8U8U - chains A and E of the 6 polymer chains in the assembly; structure by electron microscopy, 2.90 A resolution.

[Chain A]
Molecule: Transcription elongation factor, mitochondrial
From: Homo sapiens
UniProtKB: Q96QE5 (TEFM_HUMAN); residues 146-360 here = UniProt positions 146-360
Amino-acid sequence (232 residues; row label = number of the first residue in the row):
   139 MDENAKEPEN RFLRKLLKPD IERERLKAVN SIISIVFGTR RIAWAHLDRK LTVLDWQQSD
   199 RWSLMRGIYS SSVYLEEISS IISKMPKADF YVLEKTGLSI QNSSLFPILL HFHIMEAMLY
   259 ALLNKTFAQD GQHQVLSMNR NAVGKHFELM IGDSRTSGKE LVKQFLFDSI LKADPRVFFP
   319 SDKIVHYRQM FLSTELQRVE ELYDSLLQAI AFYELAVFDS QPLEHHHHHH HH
Not modelled in the structure: 139-145, 358-370
Construct notes: initiating methionine (139); expression tag (140-145, 361-370)
Curated features (UniProtKB/Swiss-Prot):
  - natural variant: Pro157 (P157A: In COXPD58), Ile159 (I159K: In COXPD58), Glu162 to Arg163 (deletion: In COXPD58), Lys188 (K188R: In COXPD58; uncertain significance)

[Chain E]
Molecule: DNA-directed RNA polymerase, mitochondrial
From: Homo sapiens
UniProtKB: O00411 (RPOM_HUMAN); residue numbers follow UniProt; this construct covers 120-1230
Amino-acid sequence (1119 residues; row label = number of the first residue in the row):
   112 MGHHHHHHGR WAKILEKDKR TQQMRMQRLK AKLQMPFQSG EFKALTRRLQ VEPRLLSKQM
   172 AGCLEDCTRQ APESPWEEQL ARLLQEAPGK LSLDVEQAPS GQHSQAQLSG QQQRLLAFFK
   232 CCLLTDQLPL AHHLLVVHHG QRQKRKLLTL DMYNAVMLGW ARQGAFKELV YVLFMVKDAG
   292 LTPDLLSYAA ALQCMGRQDQ DAGTIERCLE QMSQEGLKLQ ALFTAVLLSE EDRATVLKAV
   352 HKVKPTFSLP PQLPPPVNTS KLLRDVYAKD GRVSYPKLHL PLKTLQCLFE KQLHMELASR
   412 VCVVSVEKPT LPSKEVKHAR KTLKTLRDQW EKALCRALRE TKNRLEREVY EGRFSLYPFL
   472 CLLDEREVVR MLLQVLQALP AQGESFTTLA RELSARTFSR HVVQRQRVSG QVQALQNHYR
   532 KYLCLLASDA EVPEPCLPRQ YWEALGAPEA LREQPWPLPV QMELGKLLAE MLVQATQMPC
   592 SLDKPHRSSR LVPVLYHVYS FRNVQQIGIL KPHPAYVQLL EKAAEPTLTF EAVDVPMLCP
   652 PLPWTSPHSG AFLLSPTKLM RTVEGATQHQ ELLETCPPTA LHGALDALTQ LGNCAWRVNG
   712 RVLDLVLQLF QAKGCPQLGV PAPPSEAPQP PEAHLPHSAA PARKAELRRE LAHCQKVARE
   772 MHSLRAEALY RLSLAQHLRD RVFWLPHNMD FRGRTYPCPP HFNHLGSDVA RALLEFAQGR
   832 PLGPHGLDWL KIHLVNLTGL KKREPLRKRL AFAEEVMDDI LDSADQPLTG RKWWMGAEEP
   892 WQTLACCMEV ANAVRASDPA AYVSHLPVHQ DGSCNGLQHY AALGRDSVGA ASVNLEPSDV
   952 PQDVYSGVAA QVEVFRRQDA QRGMRVAQVL EGFITRKVVK QTVMTVVYGV TRYGGRLQIE
  1012 KRLRELSDFP QEFVWEASHY LVRQVFKSLQ EMFSGTRAIQ HWLTESARLI SHMGSVVEWV
  1072 TPLGVPVIQP YRLDSKVKQI GGGIQSITYT HNGDISRKPN TRKQKNGFPP NFIHSLDSSH
  1132 MMLTALHCYR KGLTFVSVHD CYWTHAADVS VMNQVCREQF VRLHSEPILQ DLSRFLVKRF
  1192 CSEPQKILEA SQLKETLQAV PKPGAFDLEQ VKRSTYFFS
Not modelled in the structure: 112-217, 593-599, 1086-1106
Construct notes: expression tag (112-119); conflict Ala555 (Glu in O00411)
Curated features (UniProtKB/Swiss-Prot):
  - active site: Asp922, Lys991, Asp1151
  - natural variant: Gln149 to Ser1230 (deletion: In COXPD55), His250 (H250D: In COXPD55), Ala555 (E555A: this construct carries the variant), Pro566 (P566S: In COXPD55), Ser611 (S611F: In COXPD55), Phe641 (F641L: In COXPD55), Pro742 to Pro747 (deletion: In COXPD55), Pro810 (P810S: In COXPD55; uncertain significance), Asp870 (D870N: In COXPD55; uncertain significance), Cys925 to Ser1230 (deletion: In COXPD55), Arg1013 (R1013C: In COXPD55), Ser1193 (S1193F: In COXPD55)
Small-molecule neighbours: AMP-CPP (APC; diphosphomethylphosphonic acid adenosyl ester): Lys853, Tyr956, Arg987, Lys991, Met995, Tyr999
What the authors report for this chain:
  - binding site for AMP-CPP: Lys853, Arg987, Lys991, Met995, Tyr999
  - binding site for Template Strand DNA (TS31mt): Gln992, Thr996, Tyr999, Gln1009
  - mutagenesis - Q992A, T996A, Q1009A: decreased catalytic activity
  - mutagenesis - Y999F: increased catalytic activity on dNTP
  - mutagenesis - Y999F/H1125A: increased catalytic activity on dNTPs

[Interface between chain A and chain E]
Residue-residue contacts (12; chain A residue first):
  Arg178(A) - Gln616(E)
  Ser242(A) - Val615(E)
  Leu243(A) - Phe612(E)  hydrophobic
  Ile246(A) - Val615(E)  hydrophobic
  Phe250(A) - Gln617(E)
  Ile289(A) - Tyr607(E)  hydrophobic
  Ile289(A) - Pro625(E)
  Ser292(A) - Lys622(E)
  Thr294(A) - His608(E)
  Thr294(A) - Val609(E)
  Ser295(A) - His608(E)  hydrogen bond (backbone-backbone)
  Glu338(A) - Tyr610(E)
Other interface residues (no listed pair), chain A (14 interface residues in all): Thr177, Leu236, Arg293, Arg336

[Summary]
14 residues of chain A face 10 of chain E across their interface; the contacts include 1 hydrogen bond. Its
one hydrogen bond, Ser295(A)-His608(E), is backbone to backbone. From the paper: a binding site for AMP-CPP at
Lys853(E), Arg987(E) and Lys991(E) among others; Q992A, T996A and Q1009A of chain E reduce catalytic activity;
5 substitutions were tested in all.
Here chain A is Transcription elongation factor, mitochondrial and chain E is DNA-directed RNA polymerase,
mitochondrial, both from Homo sapiens. Entry 8U8U (Cryo-EM Structure of Cognate Substrate ATP Bound in the
Entry Site (ES) of Human Mitochondrial Transcription ...) was determined by electron microscopy (same
publication as 8U8V, 9BDC and 9BDD).
